8WW9 - chains O and H of the 16 polymer chains in the assembly; structure by electron microscopy, 3.55 A resolution.

== Chain O ==
Molecule: 29-nt DNA strand
Sequence (29 nucleotides; each row starts with the number of its first residue):
     1 TTTTTTTTTTTTTTTTTTTTTTTTTTTTT
Not modelled in the structure: 21-29

== Chain H ==
Molecule: Putative primase C962R
Source organism: African swine fever virus
UniProt: A0A2X0TKI6 (A0A2X0TKI6_ASF); residues 1-962 here = UniProt positions 1-962
Amino-acid sequence (972 residues; numbered 1 to 972; the number before each row is that of its first residue):
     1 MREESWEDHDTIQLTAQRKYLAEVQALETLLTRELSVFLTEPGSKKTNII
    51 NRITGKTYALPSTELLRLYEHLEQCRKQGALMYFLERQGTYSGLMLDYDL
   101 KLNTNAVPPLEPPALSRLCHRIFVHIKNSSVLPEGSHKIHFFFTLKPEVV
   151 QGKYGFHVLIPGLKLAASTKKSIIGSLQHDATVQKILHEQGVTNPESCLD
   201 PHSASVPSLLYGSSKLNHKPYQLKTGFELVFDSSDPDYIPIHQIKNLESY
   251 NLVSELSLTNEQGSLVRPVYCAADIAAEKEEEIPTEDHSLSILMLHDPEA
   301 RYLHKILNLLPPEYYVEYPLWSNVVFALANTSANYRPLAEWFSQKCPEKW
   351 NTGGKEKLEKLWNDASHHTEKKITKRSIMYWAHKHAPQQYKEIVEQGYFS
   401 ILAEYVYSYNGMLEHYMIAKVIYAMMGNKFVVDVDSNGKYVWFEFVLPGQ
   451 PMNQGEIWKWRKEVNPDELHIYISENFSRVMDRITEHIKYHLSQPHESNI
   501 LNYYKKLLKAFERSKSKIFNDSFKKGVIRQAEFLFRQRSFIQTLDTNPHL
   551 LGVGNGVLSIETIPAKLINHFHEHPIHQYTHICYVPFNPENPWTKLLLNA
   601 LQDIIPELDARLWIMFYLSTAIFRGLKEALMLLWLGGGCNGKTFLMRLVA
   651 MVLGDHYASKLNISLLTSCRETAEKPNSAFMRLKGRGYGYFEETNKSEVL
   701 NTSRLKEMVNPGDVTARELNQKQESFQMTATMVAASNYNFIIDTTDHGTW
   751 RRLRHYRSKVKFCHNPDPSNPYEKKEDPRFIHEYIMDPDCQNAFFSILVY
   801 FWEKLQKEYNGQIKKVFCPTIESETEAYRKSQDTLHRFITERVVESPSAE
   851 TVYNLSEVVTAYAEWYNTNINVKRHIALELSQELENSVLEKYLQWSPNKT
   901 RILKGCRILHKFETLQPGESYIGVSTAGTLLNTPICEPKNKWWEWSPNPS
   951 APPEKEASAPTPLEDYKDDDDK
Not modelled in the structure: 1-10, 133-138, 270-288, 719-723, 842-855, 914-934, 951-972
Construct notes: expression tag (963-972)
Residues lining bound ligands: ADP (adenosine-5'-diphosphate): Ala600, Asp603, Ile604, Gly638, Cys639, Asn640, Gly641, Lys642, Thr643, Phe644, Glu693, Asn737, Phe762, Lys775, Glu776, Asp777, Pro778, Arg779, Phe780, Ile781

== Chain O / chain H interface ==
Pairs across the interface - 7 pairs, chain O then chain H:
  DT7(O) with Arg513(H), base contact
  DT11(O) with Ser522(H), hydrogen bond to the base
  DT12(O) with Ser522(H), hydrogen bond to the sugar; Lys525(H), sugar contact; Arg529(H), hydrogen bond to the phosphate
  DT13(O) with Lys525(H), sugar contact; Arg529(H), salt bridge to the phosphate

== Overview ==
Chain O and chain H each contribute 4 residues to their interface; the contacts include 3 hydrogen bonds and 1
salt bridge. Among the polar pairs are DT11(O)-Ser522(H), DT12(O)-Ser522(H) and DT12(O)-Arg529(H). Bound to
chain H: ADP.
Here chain O is a 29-nt DNA strand and chain H is Putative primase C962R (African swine fever virus). Entry
8WW9 (Structure of ADP-Form AsfvPrimPol Dodecamer) was determined by electron microscopy.
